PDB entry 4JI7 | X-ray diffraction, 3.50 A resolution | chains A and I of the 21 polymer chains in the assembly

# Chain A
Molecule: 16S rRNA
Organism: Thermus thermophilus
Sequence (1522 nucleotides; each row starts with the number of its first residue; note: 42 numbers in that range are skipped by the numbering (no residue carries them; nothing is unmodelled there); a row labelled like 190A-190L holds insertion residues (190A, then the next letters in order); numbering starts at 0):
     0 UUUGUUGGAGAGUUUGAUCCUGGCUCAGGGUGAACGCUGGCGGCGUGCCU
    50 AAGACAUGCAAGUCGUGCGGG
    73 CCGCGGGGUUUU
    88 ACUCCG
    95 UGGUC
   101 AGCGGCGGACGGGUGAGUAACGCGUGGGU
  129A G
   130 ACCUACCCGGAAGAGGGGGACAACCCGGGGAAACUCGGGCUAAUCCCCCA
   180 UGUGGACCCGC
190A-190L CCCUUGGGGUGU
   191 GUCCAAAGGGCUUU
   216 GCCCGCUUCCGGAUGGGCCCGCGUCCCAUCAGCUAGUUGGUGGGGUAAUG
   266 GCCCACCAAGGCGACGACGGGUAGCCGGUCUGAGAGGAUGGCCGGCCACA
   316 GGGGCACUGAGACACGGGCCCCACUCCUACGGGAGGCAGCAGUUAGGAAU
   366 CUUCCGCAAUGGGCGCAAGCCUGACGGAGCGACGCCGCUUGGAGGAAGAA
   416 GCCCUUCGGGGUGUAAACUCCUGAA
   442 CCCGGGACGAAACCCCCGACGA
   474 GGGGACUGACGGUACCGGG
   494 GUAAUAGCGCCGGCCAACUCCGUGCCAGCAGCCGCGGUAAUACGGAGGGC
   544 GCGAGCGUUACCCGGAUUCACUGGGCGUAAAGGGCGUGUAGGCGGCCUGG
   594 GGCGUCCCAUGUGAAAGACCACGGCUCAACCGUGGGGGAGCGUGGGAUAC
   644 GCUCAGGCUAGACGGUGGGAGAGGGUGGUGGAAUUCCCGGAGUAGCGGUG
   694 AAAUGCGCAGAUACCGGGAGGAACGCCGAUGGCGAAGGCAGCCACCUGGU
   744 CCACCCGUGACGCUGAGGCGCGAAAGCGUGGGGAGCAAACCGGAUUAGAU
   794 ACCCGGGUAGUCCACGCCCUAAACGAUGCGCGCUAGGUCUCUGGGUCU
   848 CCUGGGGGCCGAAGCUAACGCGUUAAGCGCGCCGCCUGGGGAGUACGGCC
   898 GCAAGGCUGAAACUCAAAGGAAUUGACGGGGGCCCGCACAAGCGGUGGAG
   948 CAUGUGGUUUAAUUCGAAGXAACGCGAAGAACCUUACCAGGCCUUGACAU
   998 GCUAGG
 1003A G
  1004 AACCCGGGUGAAAGCCUGGGGUGCCCC
1030A-1030D GCGA
  1031 GGGGAGCCCUAGCACAGGUGCUGCAUGGCCGUCGUCAGCUCGUGCCGUGA
  1081 GGUGUUGGGUUAAGUCCCGCAACGAGCGCAACCCCCGCCGUUAGUUGCCA
  1131 GCGGUUCGGCCGGGCACUCUAACGGGACUGCCCGCGAAA
  1171 GCGGGAGGAAGGAGGGGACGACGUCUGGUCAGCAUGGCCCUUACGGCCUG
  1221 GGCGACACACGUGCUACAAUGCCCACUACAAAGCGAUGCCACCCGGCAAC
  1271 GGGGAGCUAAUCGCAAAAAGGUGGGCCCAGUUCGGAUUGGGGUCUGCAAC
  1321 CCGACCCCAUGAAGCCGGAAUCGCUAGUAAUCGCGGAUCAG
 1361A C
  1362 CAUGCCGCGGUGAAUACGUUCCCGGGCCUUGUACACACXGCCXGUXACGC
  1412 CAUGGGAGCGGGCUCUACCCGAAGUCGCCGGG
  1446 AGCCUACGGG
  1459 CAGGCGCCGAGGGUAGGGCCCGUGACUGGGGCGAAGUCGUAACAAGGUAG
  1509 CUGUACCGGAAGGUGCGGCUGGAUCCACUCCUUUCU
Disordered / not traced: 0-2, 1534-1538
Construct notes: conflict C1534 (A2157 in M26923.1), A1535 (C2158 in M26923.1)
Modified residues: PSU (pseudouridine-5'-monophosphate) at position 516, 7MG (7N-methyl-8-hydroguanosine-5'-monophosphate) at position 527, M2G (N2-dimethylguanosine-5'-monophosphate) at position 966, 5MC (5-methylcytidine-5'-monophosphate) at position 967, 2MG (2N-methylguanosine-5'-monophosphate) at position 1207, 5MC (5-methylcytidine-5'-monophosphate) at position 1400, 4OC (4n,o2'-methylcytidine-5'-monophosphate) at position 1402, 5MC (5-methylcytidine-5'-monophosphate) at position 1404, 5MC (5-methylcytidine-5'-monophosphate) at position 1407, UR3 (3-methyluridine-5'-monophoshate) at position 1498, MA6 (6N-dimethyladenosine-5'-monophoshate) at position 1518, MA6 (6N-dimethyladenosine-5'-monophoshate) at position 1519, PSU (pseudouridine-5'-monophosphate) at position 1540, PSU (pseudouridine-5'-monophosphate) at position 1541
Metal / ion sites: Mg2+ site 1 near U12 (its only coordinating residue here); Mg2+ site 2: G15, U920; Mg2+ site 3: C58, U387; Mg2+ site 4: A59, U387; Mg2+ site 5 near G61 (its only coordinating residue here); Mg2+ site 6 near U83 (its only coordinating residue here); Mg2+ site 7: G107, G324; Mg2+ site 8 near A109 (its only coordinating residue here); Mg2+ site 9: C110, G377; Mg2+ site 10 near G111 (its only coordinating residue here); Mg2+ site 11: G117, G289; Mg2+ site 12: C121, G124, U125, G236; 98 more Mg2+ sites not listed
What the authors report for this chain:
  - conformationally variable residues (order/disorder transition, register shift): A1408, C1409, G1410 to G1415, G1491, A1492, A1493, G1494
  - mutagenesis - C1490U: increased growth

# Chain I
Molecule: Ribosomal protein S9
Organism: Thermus thermophilus
UniProt: P80374 (RS9_THET8); residue numbers follow UniProt; this construct covers 1-128
Sequence (128 residues; row label = number of the first residue in the row):
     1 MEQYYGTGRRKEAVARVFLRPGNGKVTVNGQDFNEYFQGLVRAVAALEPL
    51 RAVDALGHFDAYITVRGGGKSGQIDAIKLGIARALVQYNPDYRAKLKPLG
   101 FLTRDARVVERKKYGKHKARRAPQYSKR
Disordered / not traced: 1
Metal / ion sites: Mg2+ near Val-109 (its only coordinating residue here)

# Interface between chain A and chain I
Pairs across the interface - 116 pairs, chain A then chain I:
  G942(A) / Gln-124(I)  hydrogen bond to the base
  U943(A) / Gln-124(I)  sugar contact
  M2G_966(A) / Arg-128(I)  hydrogen bond to the sugar
  5MC_967(A) / Arg-128(I)  hydrogen bond to the sugar
  A968(A) / Arg-128(I)  salt bridge to the phosphate
  C1116(A) / Val-108(I)  sugar contact
  G1117(A) / Arg-104(I)  salt bridge to the phosphate
  C1118(A) / Arg-9(I)  salt bridge to the phosphate
  C1118(A) / Arg-83(I)  hydrogen bond to the phosphate
  C1118(A) / Arg-104(I)  salt bridge to the phosphate
  C1119(A) / Arg-9(I)  salt bridge to the phosphate
  C1119(A) / Arg-83(I)  salt bridge to the phosphate
  G1127(A) / Arg-16(I)  hydrogen bond to the phosphate
  G1127(A) / Arg-66(I)  salt bridge to the phosphate
  C1128(A) / Arg-16(I)  salt bridge to the phosphate
  C1128(A) / Tyr-62(I)  phosphate contact
  C1128(A) / Arg-66(I)  salt bridge to the phosphate
  C1129(A) / Tyr-62(I)  hydrogen bond to the phosphate
  A1130(A) / Gln-3(I)  sugar contact
  A1130(A) / Phe-18(I)  sugar contact
  A1130(A) / Tyr-62(I)  hydrogen bond to the phosphate
  G1131(A) / Arg-20(I)  salt bridge to the phosphate
  C1147(A) / Tyr-5(I)  hydrogen bond to the sugar
  C1147(A) / Arg-16(I)  hydrogen bond to the base
  U1148(A) / Tyr-5(I)  phosphate contact
  U1148(A) / Thr-7(I)  hydrogen bond to the phosphate
  U1148(A) / Arg-9(I)  salt bridge to the phosphate
  U1148(A) / Val-14(I)  phosphate contact
  U1148(A) / Arg-16(I)  sugar contact
  C1149(A) / Arg-9(I)  salt bridge to the phosphate
  C1149(A) / Val-14(I)  phosphate contact
  G1177(A) / Lys-97(I)  salt bridge to the phosphate
  G1178(A) / Arg-93(I)  salt bridge to the phosphate
  G1178(A) / Lys-97(I)  salt bridge to the phosphate
  A1179(A) / Arg-93(I)  salt bridge to the phosphate
  A1179(A) / Leu-102(I)  sugar contact
  A1179(A) / Thr-103(I)  phosphate contact
  A1179(A) / Arg-104(I)  hydrogen bond to the sugar
  A1180(A) / Thr-103(I)  hydrogen bond to the phosphate
  G1186(A) / Lys-113(I)  hydrogen bond to the phosphate
  G1186(A) / Arg-120(I)  salt bridge to the phosphate
  G1187(A) / Arg-111(I)  hydrogen bond to the sugar
  G1187(A) / Lys-113(I)  salt bridge to the phosphate
  A1188(A) / Tyr-114(I)  phosphate contact
  C1230(A) / Lys-127(I)  hydrogen bond to the phosphate
  G1231(A) / Ser-126(I)  phosphate contact
  G1231(A) / Lys-127(I)  salt bridge to the phosphate
  U1232(A) / Gln-124(I)  sugar contact
  U1232(A) / Tyr-125(I)  phosphate contact
  U1232(A) / Ser-126(I)  phosphate contact
  G1233(A) / His-117(I)  salt bridge to the phosphate
  G1233(A) / Pro-123(I)  phosphate contact
  G1233(A) / Gln-124(I)  phosphate contact
  A1248(A) / Lys-70(I)  hydrogen bond to the sugar
  C1249(A) / Tyr-36(I)  sugar contact
  C1249(A) / Gly-68(I)  hydrogen bond to the sugar
  C1249(A) / Gly-69(I)  base contact
  C1249(A) / Lys-70(I)  hydrogen bond to the sugar
  C1249(A) / Gln-73(I)  hydrogen bond to the sugar
  A1250(A) / Arg-66(I)  phosphate contact
  A1250(A) / Gly-67(I)  hydrogen bond to the phosphate
  A1250(A) / Gly-68(I)  hydrogen bond to the sugar
  A1251(A) / Glu-12(I)  sugar contact
  A1251(A) / Gly-67(I)  phosphate contact
  G1290(A) / Leu-40(I)  sugar contact
  G1291(A) / Gln-38(I)  hydrogen bond to the sugar
  G1291(A) / Gly-39(I)  phosphate contact
  G1291(A) / Leu-40(I)  sugar contact
  U1292(A) / Gln-38(I)  sugar contact
  C1342(A) / Gln-124(I)  hydrogen bond to the base
  C1342(A) / Tyr-125(I)  phosphate contact
  G1343(A) / Arg-121(I)  hydrogen bond to the sugar
  G1343(A) / Ala-122(I)  hydrogen bond to the sugar
  G1343(A) / Tyr-125(I)  hydrogen bond to the phosphate
  C1344(A) / Arg-120(I)  sugar contact
  C1344(A) / Arg-121(I)  sugar contact
  U1345(A) / Arg-120(I)  salt bridge to the phosphate
  A1346(A) / Arg-120(I)  salt bridge to the phosphate
  G1347(A) / Arg-10(I)  hydrogen bond to the base
  G1347(A) / Lys-11(I)  base contact
  G1347(A) / Arg-107(I)  hydrogen bond to the base
  G1347(A) / Val-108(I)  sugar contact
  U1348(A) / Val-109(I)  phosphate contact
  U1348(A) / Glu-110(I)  hydrogen bond to the phosphate
  U1348(A) / Arg-120(I)  phosphate contact
  A1349(A) / Lys-118(I)  salt bridge to the phosphate
  A1349(A) / Arg-120(I)  phosphate contact
  A1349(A) / Arg-121(I)  hydrogen bond to the phosphate
  A1350(A) / Lys-118(I)  salt bridge to the phosphate
  A1350(A) / Arg-121(I)  salt bridge to the phosphate
  U1351(A) / Lys-118(I)  hydrogen bond to the base
  C1366(A) / His-117(I)  salt bridge to the phosphate
  C1367(A) / Lys-112(I)  salt bridge to the phosphate
  C1367(A) / Tyr-114(I)  phosphate contact
  C1367(A) / Gly-115(I)  hydrogen bond to the phosphate
  C1367(A) / Lys-116(I)  phosphate contact
  G1368(A) / Arg-111(I)  salt bridge to the phosphate
  G1368(A) / Lys-112(I)  salt bridge to the phosphate
  G1368(A) / Lys-113(I)  phosphate contact
  G1368(A) / Tyr-114(I)  hydrogen bond to the phosphate
  C1369(A) / Arg-111(I)  phosphate contact
  C1369(A) / Lys-112(I)  hydrogen bond to the phosphate
  G1370(A) / Glu-12(I)  phosphate contact
  G1370(A) / Val-109(I)  phosphate contact
  G1371(A) / Lys-11(I)  phosphate contact
  G1371(A) / Glu-12(I)  phosphate contact
  G1371(A) / Gly-68(I)  sugar contact
  G1371(A) / Gly-69(I)  hydrogen bond to the phosphate
  G1371(A) / Val-109(I)  phosphate contact
  U1372(A) / Lys-11(I)  salt bridge to the phosphate
  U1372(A) / Gly-69(I)  phosphate contact
  U1372(A) / Lys-70(I)  hydrogen bond to the phosphate
  U1372(A) / Ser-71(I)  hydrogen bond to the phosphate
  U1372(A) / Gly-72(I)  hydrogen bond to the phosphate
  G1373(A) / Lys-11(I)  hydrogen bond to the base
  G1373(A) / Ser-71(I)  hydrogen bond to the phosphate
Other interface residues (no listed pair), chain A (58 interface residues in all): G941, C970, A1146, C1189, U1341
Other interface residues (no listed pair), chain I (52 interface residues in all): Arg-42

# Overview
Chain A and chain I form an interface of 58 and 52 residues respectively; the contacts include 40 hydrogen
bonds and 30 salt bridges. Among the polar pairs are G942(A)/Gln-124(I), C1147(A)/Arg-16(I) and
C1342(A)/Gln-124(I). From the paper: C1490U of chain A increases growth; conformational variability at
A1408(A), C1409(A) and G1410(A) among others.
Here chain A is 16S rRNA and chain I is Ribosomal protein S9, both from Thermus thermophilus. Entry 4JI7
(Crystal Structure of 30S ribosomal subunit from Thermus thermophilus) was determined by X-ray diffraction,
deposited together with 4JI0, 4JI1, 4JI2, 4JI3, 4JI4, 4JI5, 4JI6 and 4JI8.
